Entry 7DUI (X-ray diffraction, 3.62 A resolution); this record covers chains A and E of the 23 polymer chains in the assembly.

[Chain A]
Molecule: 30S Ribosomal RNA rRNA
Source organism: Thermus thermophilus HB8
Sequence (1522 nucleotides; each row starts with the number of its first residue; note: 42 numbers in that range are skipped by the numbering (no residue carries them; nothing is unmodelled there); a row labelled like 190A-190L holds insertion residues (190A, then the next letters in order); numbering starts at 0):
     0 UUUGUUGGAGAGUCUGAUCCUGGCUCAGGGUGAACGCUGGCGGCGUGCCU
    50 AAGACAUGCAAGUCGUGCGGG
    73 CCGCGGGGUUUU
    88 ACUCCG
    95 UGGUC
   101 AGCGGCGGACGGGUGAGUAACGCGUGGGU
  129A G
   130 ACCUACCCGGAAGAGGGGGACAACCCGGGGAAACUCGGGCUAAUCCCCCA
   180 UGUGGACCCGC
190A-190L CCCUUGGGGUGU
   191 GUCCAAAGGGCUUU
   216 GCCCGCUUCCGGAUGGGCCCGCGUCCCAUCAGCUAGUUGGUGGGGUAAUG
   266 GCCCACCAAGGCGACGACGGGUAGCCGGUCUGAGAGGAUGGCCGGCCACA
   316 GGGGCACUGAGACACGGGCCCCACUCCUACGGGAGGCAGCAGUUAGGAAU
   366 CUUCCGCAAUGGGCGCAAGCCUGACGGAGCGACGCCGCUUGGAGGAAGAA
   416 GCCCUUCGGGGUGUAAACUCCUGAA
   442 CCCGGGACGAAACCCCCGACGA
   474 GGGGACUGACGGUACCGGG
   494 GUAAUAGCGCCGGCCAACUCCGUGCCAGCAGCCGCGGUAAUACGGAGGGC
   544 GCGAGCGUUACCCGGAUUCACUGGGCGUAAAGGGCGUGUAGGCGGCCUGG
   594 GGCGUCCCAUGUGAAAGACCACGGCUCAACCGUGGGGGAGCGUGGGAUAC
   644 GCUCAGGCUAGACGGUGGGAGAGGGUGGUGGAAUUCCCGGAGUAGCGGUG
   694 AAAUGCGCAGAUACCGGGAGGAACGCCGAUGGCGAAGGCAGCCACCUGGU
   744 CCACCCGUGACGCUGAGGCGCGAAAGCGUGGGGAGCAAACCGGAUUAGAU
   794 ACCCGGGUAGUCCACGCCCUAAACGAUGCGCGCUAGGUCUCUGGGUCU
   848 CCUGGGGGCCGAAGCUAACGCGUUAAGCGCGCCGCCUGGGGAGUACGGCC
   898 GCAAGGCUGAAACUCAAAGGAAUUGACGGGGGCCCGCACAAGCGGUGGAG
   948 CAUGUGGUUUAAUUCGAAGXAACGCGAAGAACCUUACCAGGCCUUGACAU
   998 GCUAGG
 1003A G
  1004 AACCCGGGUGAAAGCCUGGGGUGCCCC
1030A-1030D GCGA
  1031 GGGGAGCCCUAGCACAGGUGCUGCAUGGCCGUCGUCAGCUCGUGCCGUGA
  1081 GGUGUUGGGUUAAGUCCCGCAACGAGCGCAACCCCCGCCGUUAGUUGCCA
  1131 GCGGUUCGGCCGGGCACUCUAACGGGACUGCCCGCGAAA
  1171 GCGGGAGGAAGGAGGGGACGACGUCUGGUCAGCAUGGCCCUUACGGCCUG
  1221 GGCGACACACGUGCUACAAUGCCCACUACAAAGCGAUGCCACCCGGCAAC
  1271 GGGGAGCUAAUCGCAAAAAGGUGGGCCCAGUUCGGAUUGGGGUCUGCAAC
  1321 CCGACCCCAUGAAGCCGGAAUCGCUAGUAAUCGCGGAUCAG
 1361A C
  1362 CAUGCCGCGGUGAAUACGUUCCCGGGCCUUGUACACACXGCCXGUXACGC
  1412 CAUGGGAGCGGGCUCUACCCGAAGUCGCCGGG
  1446 AGCCUACGGG
  1459 CAGGCGCCGAGGGUAGGGCCCGUGACUGGGGCGAAGUCGUAACAAGGUAG
  1509 CUGUACCGGAAGGUGCGGCUGGAUCCACUCCUUUCU
Unresolved in the structure: 0-4, 1534-1538
Modified residues: PSU (pseudouridine-5'-monophosphate) at position 516, 7MG (7N-methyl-8-hydroguanosine-5'-monophosphate) at position 527, M2G (N2-dimethylguanosine-5'-monophosphate) at position 966, 5MC (5-methylcytidine-5'-monophosphate) at position 967, 2MG (2N-methylguanosine-5'-monophosphate) at position 1207, 5MC (5-methylcytidine-5'-monophosphate) at position 1400, 4OC (4n,o2'-methylcytidine-5'-monophosphate) at position 1402, 5MC (5-methylcytidine-5'-monophosphate) at position 1404, 5MC (5-methylcytidine-5'-monophosphate) at position 1407, UR3 (3-methyluridine-5'-monophoshate) at position 1498, MA6 (6N-dimethyladenosine-5'-monophoshate) at position 1518, MA6 (6N-dimethyladenosine-5'-monophoshate) at position 1519, PSU (pseudouridine-5'-monophosphate) at position 1540, PSU (pseudouridine-5'-monophosphate) at position 1541
Metal / ion sites: Mg2+ site 1: U5 (shared with 1 residue of chain H); Mg2+ site 2 near G21 (its only coordinating residue here); Mg2+ site 3 near G46 (its only coordinating residue here); Mg2+ site 4 near C48 (its only coordinating residue here); Mg2+ site 5: A59, C386, U387; Mg2+ site 6: G61, G105; Mg2+ site 7: G70, U98; Mg2+ site 8: G107, G326; Mg2+ site 9: A109, G331; Mg2+ site 10: G111, G112; Mg2+ site 11 near G117 (its only coordinating residue here); Mg2+ site 12: C121, G124, U125; 95 more Mg2+ sites not listed
Small-molecule neighbours: HKO (N-[(1R,2R,3R,4S,5R)-4-[(2R,3R,6S)-6-(aminomethyl)-3-azanyl-oxan-2-yl]oxy-5-azanyl-2-[[(3S,4S,5S,6R)-5-(methylamino)-4,6-bis(oxidanyl)-2-oxabicyclo[4.1.0]heptan-3-yl]oxy]-3-oxidanyl-cyclohexyl]pyridine-3-sulfonamide): 5MC_1404, G1405, U1406, 5MC_1407, A1408, C1409, G1491, A1493, G1494, U1495, C1496, G1497

[Chain E]
Molecule: 30S ribosomal protein S5
Source organism: Thermus thermophilus HB8
Reference sequence: Q5SHQ5 (RS5_THET8); numbering as in UniProt (aligned over 1-162)
Chain sequence (162 residues; each row starts with the number of its first residue):
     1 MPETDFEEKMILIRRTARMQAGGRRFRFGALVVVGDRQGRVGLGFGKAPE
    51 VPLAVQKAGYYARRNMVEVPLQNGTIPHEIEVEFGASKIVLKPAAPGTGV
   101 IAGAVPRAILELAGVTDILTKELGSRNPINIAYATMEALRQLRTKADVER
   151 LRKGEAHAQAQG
Unresolved in the structure: 1-4, 155-162

[How chain A and chain E interact]
Residue-residue contacts (85; chain A residue first):
  U5(A) - Ala95(E)  base contact
  G6(A) - Ala94(E)  base contact
  G6(A) - Ala95(E)  hydrogen bond to the base
  G6(A) - Thr98(E)  hydrogen bond to the base
  G6(A) - Leu119(E)  base contact
  G7(A) - Lys92(E)  hydrogen bond to the base
  G7(A) - Thr120(E)  hydrogen bond to the sugar
  G7(A) - Lys121(E)  base contact
  A8(A) - Ile101(E)  phosphate contact
  A8(A) - Ala102(E)  hydrogen bond to the sugar
  A8(A) - Gly103(E)  sugar contact
  A8(A) - Arg107(E)  base contact
  A8(A) - Thr120(E)  sugar contact
  G9(A) - Gly103(E)  phosphate contact
  G9(A) - Lys121(E)  salt bridge to the phosphate
  G9(A) - Glu122(E)  hydrogen bond to the phosphate
  G9(A) - Arg126(E)  hydrogen bond to the base
  A10(A) - Arg126(E)  phosphate contact
  G15(A) - Ala17(E)  base contact
  G15(A) - Met19(E)  base contact
  G15(A) - Arg24(E)  hydrogen bond to the sugar
  A16(A) - Thr16(E)  sugar contact
  A16(A) - Ala17(E)  sugar contact
  U17(A) - Arg14(E)  phosphate contact
  C18(A) - Arg14(E)  salt bridge to the phosphate
  C18(A) - Asn127(E)  hydrogen bond to the phosphate
  C18(A) - Asn130(E)  hydrogen bond to the phosphate
  C19(A) - Ala86(E)  phosphate contact
  C19(A) - Ser87(E)  phosphate contact
  C19(A) - Ser125(E)  hydrogen bond to the phosphate
  C19(A) - Asn127(E)  hydrogen bond to the phosphate
  C19(A) - Asn130(E)  hydrogen bond to the phosphate
  U20(A) - Ala86(E)  phosphate contact
  U20(A) - Ser125(E)  phosphate contact
  G558(A) - Lys121(E)  phosphate contact
  A559(A) - Lys121(E)  salt bridge to the phosphate
  A559(A) - Arg126(E)  salt bridge to the phosphate
  U560(A) - Leu123(E)  sugar contact
  U863(A) - Glu83(E)  phosphate contact
  A864(A) - Gly85(E)  phosphate contact
  A864(A) - Ala86(E)  phosphate contact
  U921(A) - Arg18(E)  sugar contact
  U921(A) - Met19(E)  hydrogen bond to the sugar
  G922(A) - Met19(E)  sugar contact
  G922(A) - Gln20(E)  sugar contact
  G922(A) - Ala21(E)  phosphate contact
  A923(A) - Ala21(E)  phosphate contact
  C1069(A) - Gln20(E)  phosphate contact
  C1069(A) - Arg25(E)  hydrogen bond to the sugar
  U1070(A) - Arg18(E)  salt bridge to the phosphate
  U1070(A) - Gln20(E)  phosphate contact
  U1070(A) - Arg25(E)  salt bridge to the phosphate
  C1071(A) - Arg18(E)  salt bridge to the phosphate
  C1071(A) - Arg27(E)  salt bridge to the phosphate
  C1071(A) - Pro49(E)  sugar contact
  G1072(A) - Pro49(E)  phosphate contact
  G1072(A) - Lys57(E)  salt bridge to the phosphate
  U1073(A) - Lys57(E)  salt bridge to the phosphate
  G1074(A) - Tyr60(E)  phosphate contact
  G1074(A) - Tyr61(E)  hydrogen bond to the phosphate
  G1077(A) - Lys47(E)  base contact
  U1078(A) - Phe84(E)  sugar contact
  U1078(A) - Ile129(E)  sugar contact
  U1078(A) - Asn130(E)  hydrogen bond to the sugar
  U1078(A) - Tyr133(E)  phosphate contact
  G1079(A) - Arg14(E)  hydrogen bond to the phosphate
  G1079(A) - Tyr133(E)  phosphate contact
  A1080(A) - Arg14(E)  salt bridge to the phosphate
  A1080(A) - Thr16(E)  hydrogen bond to the phosphate
  A1080(A) - Ala17(E)  sugar contact
  A1080(A) - Phe45(E)  phosphate contact
  A1080(A) - Lys47(E)  phosphate contact
  G1081(A) - Thr16(E)  hydrogen bond to the phosphate
  G1081(A) - Ala17(E)  phosphate contact
  G1081(A) - Arg18(E)  phosphate contact
  G1081(A) - Arg27(E)  salt bridge to the phosphate
  G1082(A) - Arg27(E)  salt bridge to the phosphate
  C1192(A) - Arg25(E)  hydrogen bond to the base
  G1193(A) - Arg25(E)  sugar contact
  U1194(A) - Gly22(E)  sugar contact
  A1396(A) - Met19(E)  base contact
  C1397(A) - Arg24(E)  salt bridge to the phosphate
  A1398(A) - Met19(E)  base contact
  A1398(A) - Gln20(E)  hydrogen bond to the base
  A1398(A) - Gly22(E)  base contact
Interface residues without a listed pair, chain A (39 interface residues in all): G566
Interface residues without a listed pair, chain E (45 interface residues in all): Gly23, Ala48, Glu81, Pro93

[Summary]
39 residues of chain A face 45 of chain E across their interface, with 22 hydrogen bonds and 14 salt bridges.
Polar pairs include G6(A)-Ala95(E), G6(A)-Thr98(E) and G7(A)-Lys92(E). Ligands of chain A: compound HKO.
A59(A), C386(A) and U387(A) coordinate Mg2+ site 5.
Here chain A is 30S Ribosomal RNA rRNA and chain E is 30S ribosomal protein S5, both from Thermus thermophilus
HB8. Entry 7DUI (Crystal structure of the Thermus thermophilus (HB8) 30S ribosomal subunit with mRNA and
cognate transfer RNA ...) was determined by X-ray diffraction.
